Entry 5WN4 (X-ray diffraction, 2.10 A resolution); this record covers chains E and B of the 4 polymer chains in the assembly.

# Chain E
Molecule: 21-nt DNA strand
Sequence (21 nucleotides; row label = number of the first residue in the row):
     1 GGATCCGTCGATCGCATCAGC

# Chain B
Molecule: DNA-(apurinic or apyrimidinic site) lyase
Organism: Homo sapiens
Notes: EC 3.1.-.-, 4.2.99.18
UniProtKB: P27695 (APEX1_HUMAN); residue numbers follow UniProt; this construct covers 43-318
Sequence (276 residues; row label = number of the first residue in the row):
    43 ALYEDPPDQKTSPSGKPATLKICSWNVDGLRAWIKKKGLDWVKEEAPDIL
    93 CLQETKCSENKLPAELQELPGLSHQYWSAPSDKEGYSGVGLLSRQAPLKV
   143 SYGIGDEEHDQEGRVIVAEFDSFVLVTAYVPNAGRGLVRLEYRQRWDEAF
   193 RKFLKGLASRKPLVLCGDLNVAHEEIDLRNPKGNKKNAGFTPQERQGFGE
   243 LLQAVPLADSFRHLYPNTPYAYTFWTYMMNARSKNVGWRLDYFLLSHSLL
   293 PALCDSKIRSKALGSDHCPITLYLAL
Differences from the reference sequence: engineered mutation Ala138 (Cys in P27695)
What the authors report for this chain:
  - binding site for the 10-nt DNA strand: Glu96, Tyr171, Asn174, Asn212, Phe266, Trp280, His309
  - binding site for the 21-nt DNA strand (chain E): Met270
  - binding site for the 11-nt DNA strand: Asn226, Trp280
  - catalytic residues: Asn68, Glu96, Asp210, Asn212
  - mutagenesis - F266A (50-fold), M270A, W280A: increased catalytic activity
  - mutagenesis - R177A: unchanged catalytic activity
  - specificity-determining residues: Phe266, Trp280 (citing earlier work)

# Chain E / chain B interface
Pairs across the interface - 21 pairs, chain E then chain B:
  DT8(E) - Lys228(B)  salt bridge to the phosphate
  DT12(E) - Arg177(B)  hydrogen bond to the base
  DT12(E) - Met270(B)  hydrogen bond to the base
  DT12(E) - Met271(B)  base contact
  DC13(E) - Tyr269(B)  base contact
  DC13(E) - Met270(B)  sugar contact
  DG14(E) - Tyr269(B)  sugar contact
  DC15(E) - Asp70(B)  sugar contact
  DC15(E) - Gly71(B)  phosphate contact
  DC15(E) - Ala74(B)  sugar contact
  DC15(E) - Lys78(B)  salt bridge to the phosphate
  DC15(E) - Lys98(B)  base contact
  DA16(E) - Gly71(B)  phosphate contact
  DA16(E) - Leu72(B)  phosphate contact
  DA16(E) - Arg73(B)  phosphate contact
  DA16(E) - Ala74(B)  hydrogen bond to the phosphate
  DA16(E) - Lys98(B)  sugar contact
  DA16(E) - Gly127(B)  phosphate contact
  DT17(E) - Arg73(B)  salt bridge to the phosphate
  DT17(E) - Glu126(B)  sugar contact
  DT17(E) - Gly127(B)  sugar contact
Interface residues without a listed pair, chain E (10 interface residues in all): DG7, DA11, DC18
Interface residues without a listed pair, chain B (15 interface residues in all): Lys103

# Overview
Chain E and chain B form an interface of 10 and 15 residues respectively; the contacts include 3 hydrogen
bonds and 3 salt bridges. Polar contacts include DT12(E)-Arg177(B), DT12(E)-Met270(B) and DA16(E)-Ala74(B).
From the paper: catalytic residues Asn68(B), Glu96(B) and Asp210(B) among others; F266A, M270A and W280A of
chain B increase catalytic activity.
Here chain E is a 21-nt DNA strand and chain B is DNA-(apurinic or apyrimidinic site) lyase (Homo sapiens).
Entry 5WN4 (APE1 exonuclease substrate complex with a C/T mismatch) was determined by X-ray diffraction,
deposited together with 5WN0, 5WN1, 5WN2, 5WN3 and 5WN5.
